Entry 3VM6 (X-ray diffraction, 2.85 A resolution); this record covers chains A and C of the 3 polymer chains in the assembly.

[Chain A (and C)]
Molecule: Translation initiation factor eIF-2B, delta subunit
Organism: Thermococcus kodakarensis
Notes: EC 5.3.1.-; chain C of this document is another copy of the same molecule, construct and numbering; everything in this record applies to it too
Reference sequence: Q5JFM9 (Q5JFM9_PYRKO); residue numbers follow UniProt; this construct covers 1-322
Sequence (338 residues; each row starts with the number of its first residue; numbers below 1 keep their minus sign (Met-15 is residue -15)):
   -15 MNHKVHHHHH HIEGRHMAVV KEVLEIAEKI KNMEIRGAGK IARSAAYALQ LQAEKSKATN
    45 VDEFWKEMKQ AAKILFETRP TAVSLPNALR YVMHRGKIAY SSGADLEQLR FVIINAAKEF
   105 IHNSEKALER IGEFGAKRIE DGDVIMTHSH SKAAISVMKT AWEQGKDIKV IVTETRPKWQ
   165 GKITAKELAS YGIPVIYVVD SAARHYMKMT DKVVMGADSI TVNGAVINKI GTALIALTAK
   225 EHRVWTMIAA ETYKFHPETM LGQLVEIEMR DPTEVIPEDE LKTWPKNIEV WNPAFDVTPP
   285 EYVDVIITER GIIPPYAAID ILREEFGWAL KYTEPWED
Not modelled in the structure: -15 to 1
Sequence notes: expression tag (-15 to 0); engineered mutation Ser133 (Cys in Q5JFM9)
Ion coordination: Mg2+: Asp304 (shared with 1 residue of chain B; Asp304(C) of chain C)
Small-molecule neighbours: 1,5-di-O-phosphono-alpha-D-ribofuranose (RI2): Met17, Arg20, Gly21, Ala22, Gly23, Ile25, Arg63, Ser133, His134, Ser135, Lys136, Ala137, Gln164, Gly200, Ala201, Asp202, Asn212, Lys213, Lys238, Phe279
Swiss-Prot annotation at these positions:
  - active site: Asp202 (Proton donor)
  - binding site (substrate): Arg20 to Gly23, Arg63, Ser135 to Ala137, Asn212, Lys213, Lys238
  - site: Arg227 (Plays a key role in hexamerization)
  - mutagenesis: Asp202 (D202N: Loss of catalytic activity), Arg227 (R227E: Impairs molecular assembly. 60-fold decrease in catalytic activity)
What the authors report for this chain:
  - binding site for 1,5-di-O-phosphono-alpha-D-ribofuranose: Arg20, Gly21, Gly23 to Ala26, Arg63, His132, Ser133, Ser135, Gly200, Asp202, Asn212
  - contacts within the chain: Ala22-Asp202, Val67-Asp202, Ser133-His134, Ser133-Thr159 (hydrogen bond), Ser133-Gln164, Asp202-Ile211, Lys15-Arg254 (hydrogen bond), Asp202-Phe279
  - conformationally variable residues (loop rearrangement, side-chain flip): Ile19 to Ser28, Gln164
  - catalytic residues: Asp202 (proposed by the authors, not directly observed)
  - mutagenesis - R227E: decreased catalytic activity
  - mutagenesis - D202N: abolished catalytic activity
  - mutagenesis - D202N: abolished binding to alpha-R15P (proposed by the authors, not directly observed)

[How chain A and chain C interact]
Residue-residue contacts - 30 pairs, chain A then chain C:
  Phe118(A) with Leu245(C); Gly246(C)
  Lys121(A) with Leu245(C), hydrogen bond (side chain-backbone); Gly246(C); Gln247(C); Leu248(C)
  Arg122(A) with Asn207(C); Gly246(C); Leu248(C)
  Glu124(A) with Leu248(C)
  Lys224(A) with Glu285(C), salt bridge
  Arg227(A) with Pro283(C); Glu285(C), salt bridge; Tyr286(C), hydrogen bond
  Trp229(A) with Leu248(C), hydrophobic
  Val289(A) with Asn207(C)
  Arg294(A) with Met244(C); Arg307(C)
  Gly295(A) with Met244(C)
  Ile296(A) with Val206(C); Met244(C), hydrogen bond (backbone-backbone); Gly246(C)
  Ile297(A) with Ile303(C), hydrophobic
  Pro298(A) with Asn207(C); Tyr300(C)
  Tyr300(A) with Tyr300(C), hydrophobic
  Asp304(A) with Asp304(C); Arg307(C)
  Ile305(A) with Arg307(C)
  Glu308(A) with Arg307(C), salt bridge
Also at the interface, not in a pair above, chain A (19 interface residues in all): Asp288, Ala301
Also at the interface, not in a pair above, chain C (15 interface residues in all): Thr243

[In short]
19 residues of chain A face 15 of chain C across their interface, with 3 hydrogen bonds and 3 salt bridges.
Among the polar pairs are Lys224(A)-Glu285(C), Arg227(A)-Glu285(C) and Glu308(A)-Arg307(C). Ligands of chain
A: 1,5-di-O-phosphono-alpha-D-ribofuranose. The paper reports the catalytic residue Asp202(A); R227E of chain
A reduces catalytic activity.
Chain A and chain C are both Translation initiation factor eIF-2B, delta subunit (Thermococcus kodakarensis);
the structure, Crystal structure of ribose-1,5-bisphosphate isomerase from Thermococcus kodakarensis KOD1 in
complex with alpha-D-ribose-1,5-bisphosphate, was determined by X-ray diffraction (same publication as 3A9C
and 3A11).
